PDB entry 1PMA | X-ray diffraction, 3.40 A resolution | chains I and J of the 28 polymer chains in the assembly

Chain I (and J):
Molecule: Proteasome
Organism: Thermoplasma acidophilum
Notes: EC 3.4.99.46; chain J of this document is another copy of the same molecule, construct and numbering; everything in this record applies to it too
Reference sequence: P25156 (PSMA_THEAC); numbering as in UniProt (aligned over 1-233)
Amino-acid sequence (233 residues; each row starts with the number of its first residue):
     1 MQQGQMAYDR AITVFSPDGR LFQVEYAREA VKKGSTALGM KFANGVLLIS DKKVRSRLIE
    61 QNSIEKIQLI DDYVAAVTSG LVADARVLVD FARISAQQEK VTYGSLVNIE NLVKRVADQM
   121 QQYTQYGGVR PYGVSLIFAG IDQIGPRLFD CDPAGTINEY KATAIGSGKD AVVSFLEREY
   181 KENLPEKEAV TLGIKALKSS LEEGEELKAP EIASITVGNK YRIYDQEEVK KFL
Not modelled in the structure: 1-12
UniProt features mapped onto this chain:
  - mutagenesis: Met1 to Ile12 (Markedly increases peptidolytic activity. Designated open-gate mutant), Lys66 (K66A: Prevents PAN to associate with the proteasome and stimulate gate opening), Leu81 (L81A/E/G: Prevents PAN to stimulate gate opening), Val82 (V82A: No effect on PAN's ability to stimulate gate opening; V82D/G: Prevents PAN to stimulate gate opening)

How chain I and chain J interact:
Contacting residue pairs (56):
  Thr13(I) - Arg130(J)
  Val14(I) - Gln23(J)
  Phe15(I) - Gln23(J)  hydrogen bond (backbone-side chain)
  Phe15(I) - Tyr26(J)
  Phe15(I) - Ala27(J)  hydrophobic
  Phe15(I) - Leu81(J)  hydrophobic
  Phe15(I) - Arg130(J)
  Phe15(I) - Pro131(J)
  Phe15(I) - Gly133(J)
  Ser16(I) - Tyr26(J)
  Pro17(I) - Tyr26(J)  hydrophobic
  Pro17(I) - Glu29(J)
  Asp18(I) - Glu29(J)
  Asp18(I) - Lys33(J)  hydrogen bond (backbone-side chain)
  Gly19(I) - Tyr26(J)
  Gly19(I) - Glu29(J)
  Gly19(I) - Ala30(J)
  Arg20(I) - Lys33(J)
  Leu21(I) - Leu81(J)  hydrophobic
  Leu21(I) - Arg130(J)
  Lys41(I) - Glu60(J)  salt bridge
  Ala117(I) - Arg86(J)
  Asp118(I) - Arg86(J)  salt bridge
  Gln121(I) - Ala83(J)
  Gln121(I) - Asp84(J)
  Gln121(I) - Val87(J)
  Gln121(I) - Arg130(J)
  Thr124(I) - Arg130(J)  hydrogen bond (backbone-side chain)
  Gln125(I) - Tyr123(J)
  Gln125(I) - Val129(J)
  Gln125(I) - Arg130(J)  hydrogen bond (backbone-backbone)
  Gln125(I) - Tyr132(J)
  Tyr126(I) - Tyr123(J)  hydrogen bond
  Gly127(I) - Gly128(J)
  Ala154(I) - Ala83(J)
  Gly155(I) - Ala83(J)
  Gly155(I) - Arg86(J)  hydrogen bond (backbone-side chain)
  Thr156(I) - Val82(J)
  Ile157(I) - Arg86(J)
  Glu159(I) - Ile59(J)
  Glu159(I) - Glu60(J)  hydrogen bond (backbone-backbone)
  Glu159(I) - Ser63(J)  hydrogen bond
  Tyr160(I) - Leu58(J)
  Tyr160(I) - Ile59(J)  hydrophobic
  Tyr160(I) - Glu60(J)
  Lys161(I) - Leu58(J)  hydrogen bond (backbone-backbone)
  Lys161(I) - Glu60(J)
  Ala162(I) - Leu58(J)
  Val173(I) - Leu58(J)
  Leu176(I) - Arg57(J)  hydrogen bond (backbone-side chain)
  Leu176(I) - Leu58(J)  hydrophobic
  Glu177(I) - Ser56(J)  hydrogen bond
  Glu177(I) - Arg57(J)  hydrogen bond (backbone-side chain)
  Glu177(I) - Leu58(J)
  Arg178(I) - Arg57(J)  hydrogen bond (backbone-side chain)
  Tyr180(I) - Arg57(J)  hydrogen bond (backbone-side chain)
Interface residues without a listed pair, chain I (32 interface residues in all): Lys114, Glu179

Overview:
32 residues of chain I and 25 residues of chain J are in contact; the contacts include 14 hydrogen bonds and 2
salt bridges. Among the polar pairs are Lys41(I)-Glu60(J), Asp118(I)-Arg86(J) and Phe15(I)-Gln23(J). UniProt
lists 15 mutagenesis sites on chain I.
Chain I and chain J are both Proteasome (Thermoplasma acidophilum); the structure, Proteasome from
thermoplasma acidophilum, was determined by X-ray diffraction.
